Entry 7B20 (X-ray diffraction, 2.18 A resolution); this record covers chains A and E of the 8 polymer chains in the assembly.

# Chain A
Molecule: DtxR family iron (Metal) dependent repressor
Source organism: Saccharopolyspora erythraea (strain ATCC 11635 / DSM 40517 / JCM 4748 / NBRC 13426 / NCIMB 8594 / NRRL 2338)
UniProtKB: A0A2A9J1W2 (A0A2A9J1W2_SACEN); residue numbers follow UniProt; this construct covers 1-231
Amino-acid sequence (233 residues; numbered -1 to 231; the number before each row is that of its first residue; numbers below 1 keep their minus sign (Gly-1 is residue -1)):
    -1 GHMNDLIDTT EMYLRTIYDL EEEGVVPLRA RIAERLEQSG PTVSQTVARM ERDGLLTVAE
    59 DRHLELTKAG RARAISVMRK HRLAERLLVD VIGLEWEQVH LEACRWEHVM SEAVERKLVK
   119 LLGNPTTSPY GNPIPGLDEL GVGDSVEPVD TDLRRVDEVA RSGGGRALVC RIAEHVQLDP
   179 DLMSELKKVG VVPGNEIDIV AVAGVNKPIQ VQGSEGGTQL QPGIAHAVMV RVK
Unresolved in the structure: -1 to 2, 141-231
Differences from the reference sequence: expression tag (-1 to 0)
Reported in the primary citation:
  - binding site for consensus DNA-binding sequence (chain E): Thr7, Tyr11, Arg27, Ala28, Arg29, Gln36, Ser37, Pro39, Thr40, Ser42, Gln43, Thr44, Arg47, Arg50, Arg60

# Chain E
Molecule: consensus DNA-binding sequence
Sequence (30 nucleotides; numbered 0 to 29; the number before each row is that of its first residue; numbering starts at 0):
     0 CGTGACTTAG GTTAGCCTAA CCTAAGTACG
Unresolved in the structure: 0

# How chain A and chain E interact
Pairs across the interface - 11 pairs, chain A then chain E:
  Leu26(A) - DC5(E)  phosphate contact
  Arg27(A) - DC5(E)  salt bridge to the phosphate
  Arg27(A) - DT6(E)  salt bridge to the phosphate
  Ala28(A) - DA4(E)  phosphate contact
  Ala28(A) - DC5(E)  hydrogen bond to the phosphate
  Arg29(A) - DA4(E)  salt bridge to the phosphate
  Pro39(A) - DT6(E)  base contact
  Pro39(A) - DT7(E)  base contact
  Ser42(A) - DT6(E)  hydrogen bond to the phosphate
  Arg60(A) - DA4(E)  hydrogen bond to the phosphate
  Arg60(A) - DC5(E)  salt bridge to the phosphate
Other interface residues (no listed pair), chain A (9 interface residues in all): Glu32, Gly38
Other interface residues (no listed pair), chain E (5 interface residues in all): DA8

# Summary
9 residues of chain A and 5 residues of chain E are in contact; the contacts include 3 hydrogen bonds and 4
salt bridges. Among the polar pairs are Ala28(A)-DC5(E), Ser42(A)-DT6(E) and Arg60(A)-DA4(E). From the paper:
a binding site for consensus DNA-binding sequence (chain E) at Thr7(A), Tyr11(A) and Arg27(A) among others.
Here chain A is DtxR family iron (Metal) dependent repressor (Saccharopolyspora erythraea (strain ATCC 11635 /
DSM 40517 / JCM 4748 / NBRC 13426 / NCIMB 8594 / NRRL 2338)) and chain E is consensus DNA-binding sequence.
Entry 7B20 (DtxR-like iron-dependent regulator IdeR complexed with iron and its consensus DNA-binding
sequence) was determined by X-ray diffraction (same publication as 7B1V, 7B1Y, 7B23, 7B24 and 7B25).
